9I1O - chains A and B of the 3 polymer chains in the assembly; structure by X-ray diffraction, 1.64 A resolution.

Chain A (and B):
Molecule: Fucose-binding lectin protein
From: Ralstonia solanacearum
Notes: chain B of this document is another copy of the same molecule, construct and numbering; everything in this record applies to it too
UniProt: A0A0S4TLR1 (A0A0S4TLR1_RALSL); residues 0-90 here correspond to UniProt positions 1-91 (UniProt number = residue number + 1)
Sequence (91 residues; row label = number of the first residue in the row; numbering starts at 0):
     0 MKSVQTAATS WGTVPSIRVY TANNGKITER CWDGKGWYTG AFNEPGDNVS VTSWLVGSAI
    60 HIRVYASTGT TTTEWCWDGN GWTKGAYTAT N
Sequence notes: engineered mutation K1 (Ser2 in A0A0S4TLR1)
Residues lining bound ligands:
  - beta-D-fructopyranose (BDF), molecule 1: I16, W31, W36
  - beta-D-fructopyranose (BDF), molecule 2: R17, Y19, E28, C30, Y37, G39, A40, F41, I61, W76, W81
  - beta-D-fructopyranose (BDF), molecule 3: R62, Y64, E73, C75, D77, G84, A85, Y86
What the authors report for this chain:
  - binding site for the ligand A1IZO: K1
  - conformationally variable residues (order/disorder transition): M0

Interface between chain A and chain B:
Pairs across the interface (44):
  D46(A) with M0(B); S2(B)
  N47(A) with S2(B); V3(B); Q4(B); T5(B), hydrogen bond (side chain-backbone)
  S49(A) with T5(B), hydrogen bond; A6(B); A7(B)
  V50(A) with A7(B)
  T51(A) with T8(B); S9(B), hydrogen bond
  S52(A) with S9(B)
  W53(A) with S9(B); G11(B); P14(B)
  L54(A) with T12(B)
  V55(A) with T12(B)
  Y64(A) with T5(B); A7(B), hydrophobic; I16(B); V18(B); W36(B)
  S66(A) with S2(B); V3(B); T5(B)
  T67(A) with M0(B)
  G68(A) with K1(B); S2(B); V3(B), hydrogen bond (backbone-backbone)
  T69(A) with V3(B)
  T71(A) with V3(B); T5(B)
  E73(A) with W36(B)
  A85(A) with W36(B)
  Y86(A) with V18(B), hydrophobic; T20(B); R29(B); W36(B)
  T87(A) with R29(B), hydrogen bond (backbone-side chain)
  A88(A) with R29(B), hydrogen bond (backbone-side chain)
  T89(A) with R29(B); T38(B), hydrogen bond
  N90(A) with R29(B)
Interface residues without a listed pair, chain A (23 interface residues in all): R62
Interface residues without a listed pair, chain B (20 interface residues in all): N22

Overview:
The interface between chain A and chain B involves 23 residues on one side and 20 on the other; the contacts
include 7 hydrogen bonds. Polar pairs include N47(A)-T5(B), S49(A)-T5(B) and T51(A)-S9(B). Bound to chain A: 3
copies of beta-D-fructopyranose. From the paper: a binding site for the ligand A1IZO at K1(A); conformational
variability at M0(A).
Both chains are Fucose-binding lectin protein (Ralstonia solanacearum). Entry 9I1O (The MK-RSL -
sulfato-terphen[3]arene complex, C121 form) was determined by X-ray diffraction, deposited together with 9I1N.
